Entry 9MGB (electron microscopy, 2.10 A resolution); this record covers chains A and O of the 18 polymer chains in the assembly.

Chain A (and O):
Molecule: R-phycoerythrin alpha chain
Source organism: Neopyropia tenera
Notes: chain O of this document is another copy of the same molecule, construct and numbering; everything in this record applies to it too
Sequence (164 residues; numbered 1 to 164; the number before each row is that of its first residue):
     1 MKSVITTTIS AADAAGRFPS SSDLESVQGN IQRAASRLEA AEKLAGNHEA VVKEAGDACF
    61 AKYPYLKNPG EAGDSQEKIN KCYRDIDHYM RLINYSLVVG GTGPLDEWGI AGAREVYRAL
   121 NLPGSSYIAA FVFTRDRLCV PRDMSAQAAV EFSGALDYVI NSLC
Small-molecule neighbours:
  - phycoerythrobilin (PEB), molecule 1: L24, E25, Q28
  - phycoerythrobilin (PEB), molecule 2: R33, Q147, V150
  - phycoerythrobilin (PEB), molecule 3: K43, L44, N47, A50, V51, E54, T134, R137, L138, C139, R142, D143, M144, F152
  - phycoerythrobilin (PEB), molecule 4: C59, F60, L66, A72, G73, K78, K81, C82, R84, D85, H88, Y89, R91, W108, G109, V116, Y117, L120, L122, P123, S126, Y127

How chain A and chain O interact:
Residue-residue contacts (48):
  K2(A) - R17(O)
  K2(A) - S20(O)
  K2(A) - S22(O)
  K2(A) - D23(O)  salt bridge
  S3(A) - S22(O)
  V4(A) - S22(O)
  V4(A) - E25(O)
  V4(A) - S26(O)
  T7(A) - A11(O)
  A11(A) - T7(O)
  R17(A) - K2(O)
  R17(A) - T102(O)  hydrogen bond
  R17(A) - D106(O)  salt bridge
  R17(A) - Y158(O)  hydrogen bond
  S20(A) - K2(O)
  S20(A) - T102(O)
  S21(A) - G100(O)
  S21(A) - G101(O)
  S21(A) - E151(O)
  S22(A) - K2(O)
  S22(A) - S3(O)
  S22(A) - V4(O)
  S22(A) - G100(O)  hydrogen bond (backbone-backbone)
  S22(A) - G101(O)
  D23(A) - K2(O)  salt bridge
  E25(A) - V4(O)
  E25(A) - G29(O)
  E25(A) - N30(O)
  E25(A) - R33(O)
  E25(A) - R37(O)  salt bridge
  E25(A) - G100(O)
  S26(A) - V4(O)
  S26(A) - S26(O)
  G29(A) - E25(O)
  G29(A) - G29(O)
  N30(A) - E25(O)
  Q32(A) - Q32(O)
  R33(A) - E25(O)
  R37(A) - E25(O)  salt bridge
  G100(A) - S21(O)
  G100(A) - S22(O)  hydrogen bond (backbone-backbone)
  G100(A) - E25(O)
  G101(A) - S21(O)
  G101(A) - S22(O)
  T102(A) - R17(O)  hydrogen bond
  D106(A) - R17(O)  salt bridge
  E151(A) - S21(O)
  Y158(A) - R17(O)  hydrogen bond
Also at the interface, not in a pair above, chain A (25 interface residues in all): Q28, A34
Also at the interface, not in a pair above, chain O (25 interface residues in all): Q28, A34

Overview:
The chain A/chain O interface involves 25 residues from each chain, with 6 hydrogen bonds and 6 salt bridges.
Polar pairs include K2(A)-D23(O), R17(A)-D106(O) and E25(A)-R37(O). Bound to chain A: 4 copies of
phycoerythrobilin.
Chain A and chain O are both R-phycoerythrin alpha chain (Neopyropia tenera); the structure, scFv antibody
CL33 bound to R-phycoerythrin, was determined by electron microscopy (same publication as 9MKO, 9O60, 9O61 and
9O62).
